8Y0E - chains A and B of the 9 polymer chains in the assembly; structure by electron microscopy, 3.00 A resolution.

# Chain A
Name: DNA-directed RNA polymerase subunit
From: African swine fever virus
Notes: EC 2.7.7.6
UniProt: A0A3S7XUW7 (A0A3S7XUW7_ASF); numbering as in UniProt (aligned over 1-1450)
Chain sequence (1450 residues; row label = number of the first residue in the row):
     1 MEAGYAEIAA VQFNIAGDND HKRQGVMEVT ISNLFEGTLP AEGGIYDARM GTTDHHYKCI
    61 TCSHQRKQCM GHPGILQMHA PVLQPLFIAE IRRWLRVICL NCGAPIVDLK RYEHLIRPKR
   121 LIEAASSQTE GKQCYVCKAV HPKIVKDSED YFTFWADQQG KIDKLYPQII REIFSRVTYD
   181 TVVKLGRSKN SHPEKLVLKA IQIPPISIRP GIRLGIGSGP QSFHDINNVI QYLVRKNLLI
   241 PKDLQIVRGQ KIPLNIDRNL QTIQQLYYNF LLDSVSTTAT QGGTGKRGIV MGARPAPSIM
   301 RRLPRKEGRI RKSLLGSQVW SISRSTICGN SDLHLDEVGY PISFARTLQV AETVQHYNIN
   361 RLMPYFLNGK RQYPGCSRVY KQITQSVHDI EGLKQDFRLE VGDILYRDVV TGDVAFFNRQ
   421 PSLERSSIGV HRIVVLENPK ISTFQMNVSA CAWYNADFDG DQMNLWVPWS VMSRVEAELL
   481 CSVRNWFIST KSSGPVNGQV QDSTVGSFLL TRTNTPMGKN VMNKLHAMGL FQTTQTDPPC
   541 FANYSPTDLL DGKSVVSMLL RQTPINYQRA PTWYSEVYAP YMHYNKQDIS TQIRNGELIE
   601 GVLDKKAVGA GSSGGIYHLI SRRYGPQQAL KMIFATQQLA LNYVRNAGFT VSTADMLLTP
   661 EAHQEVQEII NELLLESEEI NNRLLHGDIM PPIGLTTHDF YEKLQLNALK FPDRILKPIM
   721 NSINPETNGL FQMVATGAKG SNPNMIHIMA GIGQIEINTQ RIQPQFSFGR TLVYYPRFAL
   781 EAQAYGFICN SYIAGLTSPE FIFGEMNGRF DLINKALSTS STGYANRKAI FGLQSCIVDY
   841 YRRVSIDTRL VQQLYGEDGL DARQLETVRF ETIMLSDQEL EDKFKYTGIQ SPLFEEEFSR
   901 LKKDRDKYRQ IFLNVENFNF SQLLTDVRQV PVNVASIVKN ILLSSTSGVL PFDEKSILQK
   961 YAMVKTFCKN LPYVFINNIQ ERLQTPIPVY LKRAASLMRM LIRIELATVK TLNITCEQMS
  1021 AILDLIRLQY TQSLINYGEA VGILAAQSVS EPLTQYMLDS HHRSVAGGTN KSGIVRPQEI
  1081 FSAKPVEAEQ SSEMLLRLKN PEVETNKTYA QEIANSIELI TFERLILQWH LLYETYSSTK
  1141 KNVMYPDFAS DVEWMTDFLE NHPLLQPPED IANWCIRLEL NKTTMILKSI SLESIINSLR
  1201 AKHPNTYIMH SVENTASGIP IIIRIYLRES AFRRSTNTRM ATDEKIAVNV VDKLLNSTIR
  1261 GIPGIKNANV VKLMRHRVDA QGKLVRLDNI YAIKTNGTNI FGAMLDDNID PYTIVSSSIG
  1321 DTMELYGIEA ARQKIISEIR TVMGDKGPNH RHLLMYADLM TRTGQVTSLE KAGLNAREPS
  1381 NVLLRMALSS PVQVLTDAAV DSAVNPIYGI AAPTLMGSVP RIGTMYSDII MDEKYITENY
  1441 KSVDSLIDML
Disordered / not traced: 213-224, 276-295, 1065-1068, 1235-1239, 1442-1450
Bound ions: Zn2+ site 1: Cys59, Cys62, Cys69, His72; Zn2+ site 2: Cys99, Cys102, Cys134, Cys137; Mg2+: Asp457, Asp459, Asp461

# Chain B
Name: DNA-directed RNA polymerase subunit beta
From: African swine fever virus
Notes: EC 2.7.7.6
UniProt: A0A2X0RU95 (A0A2X0RU95_ASF); residue numbers follow UniProt; this construct covers 1-1242
Chain sequence (1242 residues; numbered 1 to 1242; the number before each row is that of its first residue):
     1 MEPLRPQITY GPIETVDNEE LTEADMLSFI SAAVNSTGLI GYNIKSFDDL MDNGIPQIVK
    61 QMFNVDITYK DQRDHTEIDK LRESVQIQFN FTDVNIERPQ HRNYSQGNKI NLLPNKARLC
   121 GLSYSGPVNL AAEVILTAHY SNGRQEVKRA SIPPFQVSTF PIMRGSNRCH THHLSKTAKK
   181 EIGEDPNEPG GYFIARGGEW VVDLLENIRF NTLHIHYHTM QQGNNEIIRG EFISQPGGAF
   241 ENSSQIIIRY MTTGAITIEI NSTKFSKLRI PWYLIFRMFG MTGDDSIIEQ VVFDLESNSL
   301 VNTFMIEILE KSIHVLDPIF QPVQHELNRE KIIQFLSEKV SKFVSNPSAY KSDENAVQYL
   361 NERQLTILDK ILLPHMGQTA DTRVRKLRFL GLLIHKILLV IMNVFPPTDR DSYRTKRVHG
   421 SGVSLAKAFK AIFNTSVIAP IINGFKELLK QTAFEELTQR NIIEAFSAAL SKNTASDLNR
   481 SMEQSIISGN KTIMVRQRPI VNRVSTQSLE RKNLLNTISA LRTVNTHNTT NASKQTERAD
   541 MMRRVHASYP GYICVAQSAD TGEKVGMSKQ LAITANVCTA GEVLSLKQRL LSDPAIQQLA
   601 DVSNKDIVRK GLARVFINGE WIGCCTNAFE LAQRYRMLRR EGKVVHPHTT IYWDSMVDEV
   661 EFWLDVGRLT RPLLIVDNNI EKYNQACYKA AEARKKGDKD WEKHKIPFIQ NTRFTPQMAK
   721 DILAGTLTLE DLVAQGICEF ITPEEAENCL VAFSIIELRK HKHDVTRRFT HVDVPQAILG
   781 LAALVSPYAN CTQPARVTYE TNQGRQTGGW YCFSWPYRVD MNRFFQFYNE MPLVKTIAHN
   841 YVIPNGLNTI VAYMIYGGYN QEDSVIVSQS FIDRGGFAGT FYREEKVELE SDIESFGKPD
   901 PLITKNLKPG ANYEKLVDGF VPVGTVVKKG DIIIGKVAKI RGEKDELNKY IDRSVMYGFD
   961 EPAVVDAVMR PHGPNDEIFG LMRLRYERNL NIGDKMSSRS GNKGIAALAL PTSDMPFTED
  1021 GLQPDLIVNP HSHPSRMTNG QMIETTVGLA NALQGVVTDG TAFLPINVQL LSERLAQEGL
  1081 RFNGCQKMFN GQTGEYFDAA IFIGPTYHQR LQKFVLDDRY AVASYGPTDA LTGQPLDGKR
  1141 SHGGLRLGEM EHWVLTAQGA MQTIIEKSHD DSDGCISYIC RNCGEPAIYN ASHPIYKCMN
  1201 CDVQADIGMV DSRRSSIVFQ HEMRAANVNI TSVLSPRVFQ PA
Disordered / not traced: 1-7, 490-502, 529-536, 938-951
Bound ions: Zn2+: Cys1180, Cys1183, Cys1198, Cys1201

# Interface between chain A and chain B
Residue-residue contacts - 405 pairs, chain A then chain B:
  Met1(A) - Tyr1189(B)  hydrogen bond (backbone-side chain)
  Met1(A) - Tyr1196(B)  hydrophobic
  Glu2(A) - Tyr1189(B)
  Ala3(A) - Tyr1178(B)  hydrophobic
  Ala3(A) - Tyr1189(B)  hydrogen bond (backbone-side chain)
  Ala3(A) - Ile1207(B)
  Ala3(A) - Met1209(B)
  Gly4(A) - Gly1208(B)
  Gly4(A) - Met1209(B)  hydrogen bond (backbone-backbone)
  Tyr5(A) - Met1209(B)
  Tyr5(A) - Asp1211(B)
  Ala6(A) - Arg1181(B)
  Ala6(A) - Met1209(B)  hydrogen bond (backbone-backbone)
  Ala6(A) - Val1210(B)
  Ala6(A) - Leu1234(B)  hydrophobic
  Glu7(A) - Leu1234(B)
  Glu7(A) - Ser1235(B)  hydrogen bond (backbone-backbone)
  Ile8(A) - Val1210(B)  hydrophobic
  Ile8(A) - Ser1232(B)
  Ile8(A) - Leu1234(B)  hydrophobic
  Ala9(A) - Leu1234(B)
  Ala9(A) - Ser1235(B)
  Ala10(A) - Thr1231(B)
  Ala10(A) - Ser1232(B)
  Ala10(A) - Val1233(B)  hydrogen bond (backbone-backbone)
  Val11(A) - Thr1231(B)
  Gln12(A) - Asn1229(B)
  Gln12(A) - Ile1230(B)
  Gln12(A) - Thr1231(B)  hydrogen bond (backbone-backbone)
  Gln12(A) - Val1233(B)
  Phe13(A) - Met1223(B)  hydrophobic
  Phe13(A) - Val1228(B)  hydrophobic
  Phe13(A) - Asn1229(B)
  Phe13(A) - Ile1230(B)  hydrophobic
  Asn14(A) - Asn1227(B)
  Asn14(A) - Val1228(B)
  Asn14(A) - Asn1229(B)  hydrogen bond (backbone-backbone)
  Asn14(A) - Thr1231(B)
  Ile15(A) - Asn1227(B)
  Ala16(A) - Asn1227(B)  hydrogen bond (backbone-backbone)
  Ala16(A) - Asn1229(B)
  His21(A) - Asn1227(B)  hydrogen bond
  Arg23(A) - Met1199(B)
  Arg23(A) - Asn1200(B)
  Gln24(A) - Glu1185(B)
  Gln24(A) - Pro1186(B)
  Gln24(A) - Met1199(B)
  Gln24(A) - Asn1200(B)  hydrogen bond
  Gly25(A) - Met1199(B)
  Val26(A) - Met1199(B)  hydrophobic
  Thr61(A) - Ile1188(B)
  Thr61(A) - Ile1195(B)
  Cys62(A) - Ile1188(B)  hydrophobic
  Cys62(A) - Asn1190(B)  hydrogen bond (backbone-side chain)
  Cys62(A) - Ile1195(B)
  Ser63(A) - Asn1190(B)  hydrogen bond (backbone-side chain)
  Ser63(A) - His1193(B)  hydrogen bond
  Ser63(A) - Ile1195(B)
  His64(A) - Tyr1189(B)  hydrogen bond (side chain-backbone)
  His64(A) - Asn1190(B)  hydrogen bond
  Arg66(A) - Arg1214(B)  hydrogen bond (backbone-side chain)
  Lys67(A) - Arg1214(B)
  Cys69(A) - Arg1214(B)  hydrogen bond (backbone-side chain)
  Met70(A) - Cys1175(B)  hydrophobic
  Met70(A) - Ile1176(B)
  Met70(A) - Ser1177(B)
  Met70(A) - Arg1214(B)  hydrogen bond
  Met70(A) - Ile1217(B)  hydrophobic
  Met70(A) - His1221(B)  hydrogen bond (backbone-side chain)
  Gly71(A) - His1221(B)
  His72(A) - Ile1188(B)
  Gln84(A) - Asn1227(B)
  Leu86(A) - Ala1226(B)
  Leu198(A) - Asn1227(B)
  Gln202(A) - Arg1224(B)
  Gln202(A) - Ala1225(B)
  Pro204(A) - Ala1225(B)  hydrophobic
  Pro205(A) - His1221(B)
  Ser207(A) - Leu1131(B)
  Ile208(A) - Leu1131(B)
  Ile208(A) - His1221(B)
  Pro210(A) - Ala1130(B)
  Pro210(A) - Leu1131(B)  hydrophobic
  Tyr267(A) - Asn1227(B)  hydrogen bond
  Leu271(A) - Ala1225(B)
  Leu271(A) - Ala1226(B)  hydrophobic
  Leu271(A) - Asn1227(B)
  Ile299(A) - Glu1222(B)
  Met300(A) - Ala1226(B)  hydrophobic
  Arg302(A) - Glu1222(B)
  Leu303(A) - Phe1219(B)  hydrophobic
  Arg309(A) - Leu1131(B)
  Arg309(A) - Thr1132(B)
  Arg309(A) - Phe1219(B)
  Arg309(A) - Glu1222(B)  salt bridge
  Ile310(A) - Phe1219(B)  hydrophobic
  Arg311(A) - Arg1146(B)  hydrogen bond (backbone-side chain)
  Arg311(A) - Glu1149(B)  salt bridge
  Lys312(A) - Arg1146(B)  hydrogen bond (backbone-side chain)
  Ser313(A) - Thr1132(B)
  Ser313(A) - Gln1134(B)  hydrogen bond (backbone-side chain)
  Ser313(A) - Arg1213(B)  hydrogen bond (backbone-side chain)
  Ser313(A) - Ser1215(B)
  Leu314(A) - Arg1213(B)  hydrogen bond (backbone-side chain)
  Leu314(A) - Ser1215(B)
  Leu314(A) - Ser1216(B)
  Leu314(A) - Phe1219(B)  hydrophobic
  Leu315(A) - Gly1148(B)
  Leu315(A) - Glu1149(B)
  Leu315(A) - His1152(B)
  Gly316(A) - Arg1146(B)
  Gly316(A) - Leu1147(B)
  Gly316(A) - Arg1213(B)
  Ser317(A) - Gln1134(B)
  Ser317(A) - Arg1146(B)
  Ser317(A) - Leu1147(B)  hydrogen bond (backbone-backbone)
  Ser317(A) - His1152(B)
  Ser317(A) - Ser1168(B)
  Ser317(A) - Ser1172(B)
  Ser317(A) - Arg1213(B)
  Gln318(A) - Gln1134(B)
  Gln318(A) - Pro1135(B)
  Gln318(A) - Leu1136(B)
  Gln318(A) - Asp1137(B)  hydrogen bond
  Gln318(A) - Gly1144(B)
  Gln318(A) - Leu1145(B)  hydrogen bond (side chain-backbone)
  Gln318(A) - Arg1146(B)
  Gln318(A) - Ser1172(B)  hydrogen bond (backbone-side chain)
  Val319(A) - Gly1144(B)
  Val319(A) - Leu1145(B)  hydrogen bond (backbone-backbone)
  Val319(A) - Leu1147(B)  hydrophobic
  Val319(A) - Lys1167(B)
  Val319(A) - Asp1171(B)
  Trp320(A) - Val1122(B)  hydrophobic
  Trp320(A) - Ala1123(B)
  Trp320(A) - Ser1124(B)
  Trp320(A) - Gly1126(B)
  Trp320(A) - Pro1127(B)
  Trp320(A) - Thr1128(B)
  Trp320(A) - Pro1135(B)
  Trp320(A) - Gly1143(B)
  Trp320(A) - Gly1144(B)
  Trp320(A) - Lys1167(B)  hydrogen bond (backbone-side chain)
  Trp320(A) - Asp1171(B)  hydrogen bond (backbone-backbone)
  Ser321(A) - Val1122(B)
  Ser321(A) - Ala1123(B)  hydrogen bond (backbone-backbone)
  Ser321(A) - Ser1124(B)
  Ser321(A) - Lys1167(B)  hydrogen bond (backbone-side chain)
  Ser321(A) - Asp1171(B)
  Ile322(A) - Val1122(B)  hydrogen bond (backbone-backbone)
  Ile322(A) - Gly1144(B)
  Ile322(A) - Leu1145(B)  hydrophobic
  Ser323(A) - Tyr1120(B)
  Ser323(A) - Ala1121(B)
  Ser323(A) - Leu1145(B)
  Arg324(A) - Asp1118(B)  hydrogen bond (side chain-backbone)
  Arg324(A) - Arg1119(B)
  Arg324(A) - Tyr1120(B)  hydrogen bond (backbone-backbone)
  Arg324(A) - Leu1145(B)
  Ser325(A) - Arg1119(B)
  Thr326(A) - Ile1005(B)
  Cys328(A) - Ala1007(B)  hydrophobic
  Asn330(A) - Tyr859(B)
  Ser331(A) - Gly857(B)  hydrogen bond (side chain-backbone)
  Ser331(A) - Gly858(B)  hydrogen bond (side chain-backbone)
  Ser331(A) - Tyr859(B)
  Ser331(A) - Gln861(B)
  Asp332(A) - Tyr859(B)  hydrogen bond
  Phe344(A) - Arg1119(B)
  Phe344(A) - Tyr1120(B)
  Phe344(A) - Ala1121(B)  hydrophobic
  Thr347(A) - Ala1121(B)
  Thr347(A) - Val1122(B)
  Thr347(A) - Ala1123(B)
  Leu348(A) - Val1122(B)
  Arg378(A) - Tyr1125(B)  hydrogen bond
  Phe416(A) - Thr1163(B)
  Asn418(A) - Glu1151(B)  hydrogen bond
  Gln420(A) - Arg1146(B)
  Gln420(A) - Glu1151(B)  hydrogen bond
  Pro421(A) - Met1150(B)  hydrophobic
  Ser422(A) - Met1150(B)
  Ser422(A) - Glu1151(B)  hydrogen bond
  Ser422(A) - Val1154(B)
  Leu423(A) - Met1150(B)  hydrophobic
  Glu424(A) - Val1154(B)
  Arg425(A) - Val1154(B)
  Arg425(A) - Ala1157(B)  hydrogen bond (side chain-backbone)
  Arg425(A) - Gln1158(B)  hydrogen bond (backbone-side chain)
  Ile428(A) - Glu1151(B)
  Ile428(A) - Val1154(B)  hydrophobic
  Ile428(A) - Gln1158(B)  hydrogen bond (backbone-side chain)
  Ile441(A) - Ile992(B)  hydrophobic
  Ser442(A) - Val1115(B)
  Ser442(A) - Arg1119(B)
  Thr443(A) - Ile992(B)
  Thr443(A) - Gly993(B)
  Thr443(A) - Val1115(B)
  Val448(A) - Gln861(B)
  Val448(A) - Glu862(B)
  Asp457(A) - Glu862(B)
  Phe458(A) - Gln861(B)
  Phe458(A) - Glu862(B)  hydrogen bond (backbone-backbone)
  Phe458(A) - Asp863(B)
  Phe458(A) - Ser864(B)
  Phe458(A) - Ile1005(B)  hydrogen bond (backbone-backbone)
  Asp459(A) - Asp863(B)
  Asp459(A) - Lys995(B)
  Asp459(A) - Lys1003(B)
  Gly460(A) - Ile1005(B)
  Gln462(A) - Asp1118(B)
  Trp466(A) - Leu1147(B)  hydrophobic
  Trp466(A) - Thr1163(B)
  Trp466(A) - Lys1167(B)
  Pro468(A) - Glu1166(B)
  Trp469(A) - Glu1166(B)  hydrogen bond (backbone-side chain)
  Trp469(A) - Asp1170(B)
  Trp469(A) - Asp1171(B)  hydrogen bond
  Ser470(A) - Glu1166(B)  hydrogen bond
  Met472(A) - Gln1162(B)
  Ser473(A) - Gln1162(B)
  Ser473(A) - Thr1163(B)  hydrogen bond
  Ser473(A) - Glu1166(B)
  Glu476(A) - Ala1160(B)
  Glu476(A) - Gln1162(B)
  Glu476(A) - Thr1163(B)  hydrogen bond
  Leu480(A) - Gln1158(B)
  Leu480(A) - Gly1159(B)
  Cys481(A) - Gln1158(B)  hydrogen bond
  Trp486(A) - Gln1158(B)
  Val500(A) - Gln861(B)
  Gln501(A) - Glu862(B)  hydrogen bond (side chain-backbone)
  Gln501(A) - His1031(B)  hydrogen bond (backbone-side chain)
  Asp502(A) - Ile855(B)
  Asp502(A) - Asn860(B)
  Asp502(A) - Gln861(B)  hydrogen bond (backbone-side chain)
  Asp502(A) - Asn1029(B)  hydrogen bond
  Asp502(A) - His1031(B)  salt bridge
  Ser503(A) - Gln861(B)
  Val505(A) - Ile855(B)  hydrophobic
  Val505(A) - His1031(B)
  Met517(A) - Asp1098(B)
  His526(A) - Glu1095(B)  salt bridge
  Leu641(A) - Gly857(B)
  Leu641(A) - Gly858(B)
  Val644(A) - Ile855(B)  hydrophobic
  Arg645(A) - Gly857(B)
  Arg645(A) - Asn1090(B)
  Arg645(A) - Phe1097(B)
  Asn646(A) - Glu1095(B)  hydrogen bond
  Asn646(A) - Tyr1096(B)
  Asn646(A) - Phe1097(B)
  Asn646(A) - Asp1098(B)  hydrogen bond (backbone-backbone)
  Ala647(A) - Phe1097(B)
  Ala647(A) - Asp1098(B)  hydrogen bond (backbone-backbone)
  Ala647(A) - Ala1099(B)  hydrogen bond (backbone-backbone)
  Gly648(A) - Phe1097(B)
  Gly648(A) - Ala1099(B)
  Phe649(A) - Tyr853(B)
  Phe649(A) - Met854(B)
  Phe649(A) - Ile855(B)  hydrophobic
  Phe649(A) - Pro1030(B)  hydrophobic
  Phe649(A) - Ile1101(B)
  Thr650(A) - Tyr853(B)  hydrogen bond (side chain-backbone)
  Thr650(A) - Ala1100(B)
  Thr650(A) - Ile1101(B)
  Thr650(A) - Phe1102(B)  hydrogen bond (side chain-backbone)
  Val651(A) - Pro1030(B)  hydrophobic
  Val651(A) - Met1042(B)
  Val651(A) - Phe1102(B)
  Ser652(A) - Asn1083(B)
  Ser652(A) - Cys1085(B)
  Thr653(A) - Met1042(B)  hydrogen bond (side chain-backbone)
  Thr653(A) - Ile1043(B)
  Thr653(A) - Thr1046(B)  hydrogen bond
  Thr653(A) - Val1068(B)
  Thr653(A) - Phe1102(B)
  Ala654(A) - Asn1083(B)
  Met656(A) - His1033(B)  hydrogen bond
  Met656(A) - Asn1039(B)
  Met656(A) - Met1042(B)  hydrophobic
  Leu657(A) - Val1068(B)  hydrophobic
  Leu657(A) - Gln1069(B)
  Leu658(A) - Gln1069(B)
  Leu730(A) - Pro1034(B)  hydrophobic
  Met733(A) - Pro1030(B)
  Met733(A) - His1031(B)
  Met733(A) - Pro1034(B)  hydrophobic
  Ala738(A) - His1031(B)
  Lys739(A) - His1031(B)
  Lys739(A) - Pro1034(B)
  Lys739(A) - Ser1035(B)
  Lys739(A) - Arg1036(B)
  Asn744(A) - Pro1034(B)
  Asn744(A) - Met1037(B)
  Ile748(A) - His1033(B)
  Ile748(A) - Met1037(B)  hydrophobic
  Ile748(A) - Asn1039(B)
  Ile757(A) - Arg544(B)
  Gln765(A) - Asp409(B)
  Gln765(A) - His546(B)
  Phe766(A) - Ala547(B)
  Phe766(A) - Ser548(B)
  Phe766(A) - Ala746(B)
  Phe766(A) - Glu747(B)
  Ser767(A) - Glu747(B)
  Arg770(A) - Ala746(B)
  Arg770(A) - Glu747(B)  hydrogen bond (side chain-backbone)
  Arg770(A) - Cys749(B)  hydrogen bond (side chain-backbone)
  Arg770(A) - Leu750(B)
  Thr771(A) - Ala547(B)
  Leu772(A) - Ala547(B)
  Leu772(A) - Pro550(B)  hydrophobic
  Val773(A) - Ala746(B)
  Val773(A) - Cys749(B)
  Val773(A) - Leu750(B)
  Val773(A) - Val751(B)  hydrogen bond (backbone-backbone)
  Tyr774(A) - Val751(B)
  Tyr774(A) - Phe753(B)  hydrophobic
  Tyr774(A) - Asp773(B)  hydrogen bond
  Tyr774(A) - Ile778(B)
  Tyr775(A) - Leu750(B)
  Pro776(A) - Leu750(B)
  Pro776(A) - Arg767(B)
  Glu781(A) - Arg767(B)  salt bridge
  Tyr792(A) - Cys791(B)
  Tyr792(A) - Thr792(B)
  Tyr792(A) - Gln793(B)
  Tyr792(A) - Pro794(B)
  Tyr792(A) - Met1037(B)  hydrophobic
  Tyr792(A) - Asn1039(B)
  Ile793(A) - Val1068(B)
  Gly795(A) - Cys791(B)
  Leu796(A) - Asn790(B)  hydrogen bond (backbone-side chain)
  Leu796(A) - Phe1063(B)
  Thr797(A) - Phe753(B)
  Thr797(A) - Phe1063(B)
  Ser798(A) - Pro775(B)
  Ser798(A) - Ile778(B)
  Pro799(A) - Phe753(B)
  Phe801(A) - Val555(B)  hydrophobic
  Phe801(A) - Leu779(B)  hydrophobic
  Phe801(A) - Ala789(B)
  Phe801(A) - Asn790(B)
  Phe801(A) - Phe1063(B)  hydrophobic
  Ile802(A) - Pro550(B)  hydrophobic
  Ile802(A) - Ile778(B)  hydrophobic
  Gly804(A) - Pro794(B)
  Glu805(A) - Val545(B)
  Glu805(A) - Val555(B)
  Glu805(A) - Ala556(B)
  Glu805(A) - Pro794(B)
  Glu805(A) - Thr798(B)  hydrogen bond
  Met806(A) - Val545(B)
  Arg809(A) - Arg543(B)  hydrogen bond (side chain-backbone)
  Arg809(A) - Val545(B)
  Arg809(A) - Val555(B)  hydrogen bond (side chain-backbone)
  Arg809(A) - Gln557(B)
  Arg809(A) - Ser558(B)
  Arg809(A) - Gly566(B)
  Phe810(A) - Arg544(B)
  Leu812(A) - Ala559(B)
  Leu812(A) - Ala795(B)  hydrophobic
  Leu812(A) - Tyr799(B)
  Ile813(A) - Asp540(B)
  Ile813(A) - Arg543(B)
  Ile813(A) - Arg544(B)
  Ala816(A) - Gly562(B)
  Asn826(A) - Trp1153(B)
  Arg827(A) - Glu1149(B)  salt bridge
  Arg827(A) - Trp1153(B)
  Ile830(A) - Trp1153(B)
  Phe831(A) - Glu1149(B)
  Glu1039(A) - Ala1157(B)
  Ala1040(A) - Thr1156(B)
  Ile1043(A) - Trp1153(B)
  Ile1043(A) - Thr1156(B)
  Ile1043(A) - Ala1157(B)  hydrophobic
  Leu1044(A) - Ala1157(B)  hydrophobic
  Gln1047(A) - Trp1153(B)
  Gln1047(A) - Val1154(B)
  Gln1047(A) - Ala1157(B)
  Met1386(A) - Phe1219(B)  hydrophobic
  Leu1395(A) - Met1223(B)  hydrophobic
  Ala1399(A) - Val1228(B)  hydrophobic
  Ile1410(A) - Thr1156(B)
  Leu1415(A) - Ser1216(B)  hydrogen bond (backbone-side chain)
  Met1416(A) - Ser1216(B)  hydrogen bond (backbone-side chain)
  Met1416(A) - Gln1220(B)
  Gly1417(A) - His1169(B)  hydrogen bond (backbone-side chain)
  Gly1417(A) - Ser1212(B)
  Gly1417(A) - Arg1213(B)
  Gly1417(A) - Ser1216(B)  hydrogen bond (backbone-side chain)
  Ser1418(A) - His1169(B)
  Val1419(A) - Ile1164(B)  hydrophobic
  Val1419(A) - Ile1165(B)  hydrophobic
  Pro1420(A) - Met1161(B)  hydrophobic
  Ile1422(A) - Thr1156(B)
  Ile1422(A) - Gly1159(B)
  Ile1422(A) - Met1161(B)
  Gly1423(A) - Gly1159(B)
  Thr1424(A) - Gly1159(B)  hydrogen bond (side chain-backbone)
  Thr1424(A) - Ala1160(B)  hydrogen bond (side chain-backbone)
  Met1425(A) - Met1161(B)
  Met1425(A) - Ile1165(B)  hydrophobic
Interface residues without a listed pair, chain A (199 interface residues in all): Asp20, Pro85, Phe87, Ile327, Gly329, Ser343, Val387, Ser427, Lys440, Gln445, Pro660, Gly740, His747, Asn758, Phe768, Arg777, Ala794, Lys815, Leu817
Interface residues without a listed pair, chain B (194 interface residues in all): Cys554, Asp560, Val565, Ser655, Met656, Arg671, Asn748, Ala752, Val797, Tyr856, Gln869, Asn991, Gly1004, Ile1066, Phe1082, Gly1084, Gln1092, Thr1093, Gly1138, Lys1139, His1142, Leu1155, Ile1179, Val1218

# In short
199 residues of chain A and 194 residues of chain B are in contact; the contacts include 83 hydrogen bonds and
6 salt bridges. Polar pairs include Arg309(A)-Glu1222(B), Arg311(A)-Glu1149(B) and Asp502(A)-His1031(B).
Cys59(A), Cys62(A), Cys69(A) and His72(A) coordinate Zn2+ site 1.
Chain A is DNA-directed RNA polymerase subunit and chain B is DNA-directed RNA polymerase subunit beta, both
from African swine fever virus; the structure, ASFV RNAP M1249L C-tail occupied complex4 (MCOC4), was
determined by electron microscopy together with 8XX4, 8XX5, 8XXP, 8XXT and 8XY6 from the same study.
